PDB entry 6H68 | electron microscopy, 4.60 A resolution (low resolution: residue-level contacts below are approximate; hydrogen-bond / salt-bridge calls are withheld) | chains A and R of the 17 polymer chains in the assembly

# Chain A
Molecule: DNA-directed RNA polymerase I subunit RPA190
Source organism: Saccharomyces cerevisiae (strain ATCC 204508 / S288c)
Notes: EC 2.7.7.6
Reference sequence: P10964 (RPA1_YEAST); residues 1-1664 here = UniProt positions 1-1664
Chain sequence (1664 residues; numbered 1 to 1664; the number before each row is that of its first residue):
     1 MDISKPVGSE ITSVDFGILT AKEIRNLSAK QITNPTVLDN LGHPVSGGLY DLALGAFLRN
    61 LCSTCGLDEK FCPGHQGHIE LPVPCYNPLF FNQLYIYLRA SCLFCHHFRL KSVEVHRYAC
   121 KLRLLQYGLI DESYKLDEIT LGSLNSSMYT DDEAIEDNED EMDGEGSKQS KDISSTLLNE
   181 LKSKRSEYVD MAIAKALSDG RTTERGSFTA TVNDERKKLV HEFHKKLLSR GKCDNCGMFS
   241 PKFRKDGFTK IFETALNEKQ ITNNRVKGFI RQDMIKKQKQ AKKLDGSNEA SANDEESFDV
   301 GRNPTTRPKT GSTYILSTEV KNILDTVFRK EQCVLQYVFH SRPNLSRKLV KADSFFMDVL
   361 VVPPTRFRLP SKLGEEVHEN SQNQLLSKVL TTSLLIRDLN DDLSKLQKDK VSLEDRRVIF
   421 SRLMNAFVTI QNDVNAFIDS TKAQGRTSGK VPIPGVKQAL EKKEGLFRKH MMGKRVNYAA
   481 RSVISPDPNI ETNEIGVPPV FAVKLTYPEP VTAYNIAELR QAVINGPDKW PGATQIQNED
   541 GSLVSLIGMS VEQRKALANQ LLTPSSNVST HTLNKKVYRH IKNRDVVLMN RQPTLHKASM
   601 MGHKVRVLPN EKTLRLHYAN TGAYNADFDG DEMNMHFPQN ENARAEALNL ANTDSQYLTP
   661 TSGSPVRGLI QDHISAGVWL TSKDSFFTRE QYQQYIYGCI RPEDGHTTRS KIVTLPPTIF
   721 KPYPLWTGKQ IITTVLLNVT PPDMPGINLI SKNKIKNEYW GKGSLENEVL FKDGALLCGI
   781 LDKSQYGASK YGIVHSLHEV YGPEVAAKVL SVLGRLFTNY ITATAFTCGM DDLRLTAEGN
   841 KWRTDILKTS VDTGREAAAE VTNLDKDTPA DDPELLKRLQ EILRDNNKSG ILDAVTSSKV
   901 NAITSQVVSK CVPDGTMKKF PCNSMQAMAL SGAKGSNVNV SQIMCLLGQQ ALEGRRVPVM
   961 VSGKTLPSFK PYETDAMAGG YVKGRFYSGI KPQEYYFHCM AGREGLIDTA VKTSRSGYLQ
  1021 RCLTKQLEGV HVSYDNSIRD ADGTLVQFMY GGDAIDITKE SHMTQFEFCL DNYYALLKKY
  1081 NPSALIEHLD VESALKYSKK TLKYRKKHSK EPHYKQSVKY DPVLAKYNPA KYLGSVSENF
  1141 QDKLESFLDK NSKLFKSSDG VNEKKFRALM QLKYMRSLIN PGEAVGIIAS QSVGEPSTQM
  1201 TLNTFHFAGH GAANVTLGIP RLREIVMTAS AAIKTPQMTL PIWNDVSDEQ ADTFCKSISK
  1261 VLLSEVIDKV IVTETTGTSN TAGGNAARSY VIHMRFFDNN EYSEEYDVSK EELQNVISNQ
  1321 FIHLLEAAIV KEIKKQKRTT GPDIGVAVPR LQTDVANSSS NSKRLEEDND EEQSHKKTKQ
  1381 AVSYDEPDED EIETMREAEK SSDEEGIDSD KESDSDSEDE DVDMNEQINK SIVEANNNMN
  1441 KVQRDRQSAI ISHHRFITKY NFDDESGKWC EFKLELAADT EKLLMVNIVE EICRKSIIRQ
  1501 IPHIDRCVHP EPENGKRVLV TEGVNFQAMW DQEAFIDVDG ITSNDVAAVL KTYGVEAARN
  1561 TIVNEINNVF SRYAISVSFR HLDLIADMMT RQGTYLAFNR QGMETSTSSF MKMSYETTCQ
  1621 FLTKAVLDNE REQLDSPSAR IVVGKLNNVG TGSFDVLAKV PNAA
Disordered / not traced: 142-173, 269-312, 1209-1213, 1277-1285, 1338-1437, 1664
Bound ions: Zn2+ site 1: Cys62, Cys65, Cys72, His75; Zn2+ site 2: Cys102, Cys105, Cys233, Cys236
Swiss-Prot annotation at these positions:
  - region: Pro992 to Glu1004 (Bridging helix)
  - binding site (Zn(2+)): Cys62, Cys65, Cys72, His75, Cys102, Cys105, Cys233, Cys236
  - binding site (Mg(2+)): Asp627, Asp629, Asp631
  - modified residue (Phosphoserine): Ser889, Ser1636
What the authors report for this chain:
  - specificity-determining residues: Arg1015 (proposed by the authors, not directly observed)

# Chain R
Molecule: 10-nt RNA strand
Sequence (10 nucleotides; numbered 1 to 10; the number before each row is that of its first residue):
     1 AUCGAGAGGA

# Chain A / chain R interface
Contacting residue pairs - 12 pairs, chain A then chain R:
  Ser371(A) - A1(R)
  Leu373(A) - A1(R)
  Glu376(A) - A1(R)
  His378(A) - A1(R)
  His378(A) - U2(R)
  Arg591(A) - A10(R)
  Pro593(A) - A10(R)
  Asp627(A) - A10(R)
  Asp629(A) - A10(R)
  Gly630(A) - A10(R)
  Asp631(A) - A10(R)
  Glu632(A) - G9(R)

# Summary
Chain A and chain R form an interface of 11 and 4 residues respectively. The Zn2+ site 1 is built by Cys62(A),
Cys65(A), Cys72(A) and His75(A). Cys102(A), Cys105(A), Cys233(A) and Cys236(A) form the Zn2+ site 2. Curated
annotation (UniProt) lists 8 Zn2+-binding residues and 3 Mg2+-binding residues on chain A. From the paper: the
specificity determinant Arg1015(A).
Chain A is DNA-directed RNA polymerase I subunit RPA190 (Saccharomyces cerevisiae (strain ATCC 204508 /
S288c)) and chain R is a 10-nt RNA strand; the structure, Yeast RNA polymerase I elongation complex stalled by
cyclobutane pyrimidine dimer (CPD) with fully-ordered A49, was determined by electron microscopy together with
6H67 from the same study.
